Entry 8WW9 (electron microscopy, 3.55 A resolution); this record covers chains G and L of the 16 polymer chains in the assembly.

# Chain G (and L)
Protein: Putative primase C962R
Organism: African swine fever virus
Notes: chain L of this document is another copy of the same molecule, construct and numbering; everything in this record applies to it too
UniProt: A0A2X0TKI6 (A0A2X0TKI6_ASF); residues 1-962 here = UniProt positions 1-962
Amino-acid sequence (972 residues; row label = number of the first residue in the row):
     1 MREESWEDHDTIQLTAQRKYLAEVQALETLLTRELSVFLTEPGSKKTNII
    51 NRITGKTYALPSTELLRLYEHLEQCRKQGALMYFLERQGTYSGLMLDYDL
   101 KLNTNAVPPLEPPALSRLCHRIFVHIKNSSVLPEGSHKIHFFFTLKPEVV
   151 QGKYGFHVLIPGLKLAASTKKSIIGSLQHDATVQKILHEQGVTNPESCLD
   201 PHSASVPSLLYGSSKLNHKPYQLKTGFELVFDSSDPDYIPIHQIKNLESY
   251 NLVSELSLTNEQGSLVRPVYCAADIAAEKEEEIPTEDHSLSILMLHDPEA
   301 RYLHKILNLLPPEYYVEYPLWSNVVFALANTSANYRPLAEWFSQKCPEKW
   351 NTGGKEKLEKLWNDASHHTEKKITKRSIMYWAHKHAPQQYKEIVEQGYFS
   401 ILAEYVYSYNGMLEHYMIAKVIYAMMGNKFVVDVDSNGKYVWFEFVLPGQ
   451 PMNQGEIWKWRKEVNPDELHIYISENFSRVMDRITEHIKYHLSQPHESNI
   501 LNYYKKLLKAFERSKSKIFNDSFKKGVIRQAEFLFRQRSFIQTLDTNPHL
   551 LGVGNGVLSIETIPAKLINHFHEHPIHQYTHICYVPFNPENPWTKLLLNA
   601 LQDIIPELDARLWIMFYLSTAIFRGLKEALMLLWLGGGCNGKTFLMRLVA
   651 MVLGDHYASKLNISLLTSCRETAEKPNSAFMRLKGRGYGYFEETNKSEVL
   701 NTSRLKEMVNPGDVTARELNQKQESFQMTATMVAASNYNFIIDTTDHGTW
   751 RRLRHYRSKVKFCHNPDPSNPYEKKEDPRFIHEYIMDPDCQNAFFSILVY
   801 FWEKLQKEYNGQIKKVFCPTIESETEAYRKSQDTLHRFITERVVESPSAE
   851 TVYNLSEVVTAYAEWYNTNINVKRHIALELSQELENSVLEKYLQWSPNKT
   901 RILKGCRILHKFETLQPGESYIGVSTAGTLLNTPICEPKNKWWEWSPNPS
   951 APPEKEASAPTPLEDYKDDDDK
Unresolved in the structure: 1-10, 133-138, 270-288, 670-676, 716-723, 842-855, 913-934, 951-972 (chain L: 1-10, 133-138, 270-288, 842-855, 916-935, 951-972)
Sequence notes: expression tag (963-972)
Ligand contacts: ADP (adenosine-5'-diphosphate): Ala600, Asp603, Ile604, Gly638, Cys639, Asn640, Gly641, Lys642, Thr643, Phe644, Asn737, Phe762, Lys775, Glu776, Asp777, Pro778, Phe780, Ile781

# Interface between chain G and chain L
Pairs across the interface - 59 pairs, chain G then chain L:
  Gln25(G) with Lys489(L), hydrogen bond
  Thr29(G) with Glu486(L)
  Arg33(G) with Arg483(L)
  Tyr409(G) with Met481(L), hydrophobic; Lys515(L); Ser516(L); Phe519(L), hydrophobic
  Met412(G) with Ser516(L), hydrogen bond (backbone-side chain)
  Glu414(G) with Ser516(L); Phe519(L); Asn520(L)
  His415(G) with Asp521(L)
  Tyr416(G) with Ser474(L); Phe519(L)
  Met417(G) with Phe519(L), hydrophobic
  Tyr440(G) with Asn465(L), hydrogen bond
  Arg529(G) with Asp521(L), salt bridge
  Gln530(G) with Asp521(L), hydrogen bond; Lys524(L), hydrogen bond
  Phe533(G) with Asn465(L); Asp467(L); His470(L)
  Arg536(G) with Asp467(L)
  Arg538(G) with Asn453(L)
  Ser539(G) with Asn453(L)
  Leu626(G) with His782(L)
  Lys627(G) with His782(L), hydrogen bond (backbone-side chain)
  Glu628(G) with His782(L)
  Ala629(G) with His782(L), hydrogen bond (backbone-side chain)
  Asn701(G) with Asn695(L), hydrogen bond (backbone-side chain)
  Thr702(G) with Asn695(L), hydrogen bond
  Ser703(G) with Asn695(L)
  Lys706(G) with Glu693(L)
  Asn710(G) with Arg647(L)
  Pro711(G) with His782(L)
  Gly712(G) with Arg647(L)
  Asp713(G) with Lys660(L); Tyr690(L)
  Thr715(G) with Lys660(L)
  Ser725(G) with Asp655(L)
  Asp746(G) with Cys639(L), hydrogen bond; Asn737(L)
  His747(G) with Cys639(L); Cys763(L); His764(L), hydrogen bond; Asn765(L)
  Gly748(G) with Cys639(L), hydrogen bond (backbone-side chain)
  Arg751(G) with Glu776(L), salt bridge
  Ser856(G) with Thr868(L), hydrogen bond
  His875(G) with Asn871(L)
  Ile876(G) with Ile870(L); Asn871(L)
  Ala877(G) with Asn869(L); Ile870(L), hydrogen bond (backbone-backbone)
  Leu878(G) with Asn739(L); Ile741(L), hydrophobic; Asn869(L); Ile870(L)
  Asn898(G) with Glu841(L)
Other interface residues (no listed pair), chain G (45 interface residues in all): Gly526, Leu534, Glu857, Glu879, Thr900
Other interface residues (no listed pair), chain L (46 interface residues in all): Pro451, Ile471, Glu475, Ser478, Gly638, Thr694, Ser697, Arg779, Met786, Phe912, Thr914

# In short
The interface between chain G and chain L involves 45 residues on one side and 46 on the other; the contacts
include 14 hydrogen bonds and 2 salt bridges. Among the polar pairs are Arg529(G)-Asp521(L),
Arg751(G)-Glu776(L) and Gln25(G)-Lys489(L). Bound to chain G: ADP.
Both chains are Putative primase C962R (African swine fever virus). Entry 8WW9 (Structure of ADP-Form
AsfvPrimPol Dodecamer) was determined by electron microscopy.
